Entry 2O6T (X-ray diffraction, 2.55 A resolution); this record covers chains A and C.

Chain A (and C):
Name: Thioesterase
Organism: Pseudomonas aeruginosa
Notes: chain C of this document is another copy of the same molecule, construct and numbering; everything in this record applies to it too
UniProtKB: Q9HU04 (Q9HU04_PSEAE); residues 1-147 here = UniProt positions 1-147
Amino-acid sequence (149 residues; numbered -1 to 147; the number before each row is that of its first residue; numbers below 1 keep their minus sign (Gly-1 is residue -1)):
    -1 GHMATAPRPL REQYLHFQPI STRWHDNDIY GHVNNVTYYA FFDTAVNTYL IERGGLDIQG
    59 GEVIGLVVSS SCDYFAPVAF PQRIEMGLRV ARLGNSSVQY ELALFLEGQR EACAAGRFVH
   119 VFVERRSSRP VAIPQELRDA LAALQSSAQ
Disordered / not traced: -1, 146-147 (chain C: -1 to 3, 147)
Construct notes: expression tag (-1 to 0)

Interface between chain A and chain C:
Pairs across the interface (52; chain A residue first):
  His0(A) - Ser126(C)
  Met1(A) - Leu64(C)  hydrophobic
  Met1(A) - Val65(C)
  Met1(A) - Val66(C)  hydrophobic
  Ala2(A) - Val66(C)
  Ile27(A) - Ile56(C)
  Ile27(A) - Gln57(C)
  Tyr28(A) - Leu54(C)
  Tyr28(A) - Ile56(C)
  Tyr28(A) - Ile62(C)  hydrophobic
  Tyr28(A) - Gly63(C)
  Tyr28(A) - Arg123(C)
  Asn32(A) - Asp41(C)  hydrogen bond
  Asn33(A) - Asp41(C)
  Asn33(A) - Val65(C)
  Val34(A) - Val34(C)
  Val34(A) - Tyr37(C)
  Val34(A) - Ala38(C)
  Tyr37(A) - Val34(C)
  Tyr37(A) - Tyr37(C)  hydrogen bond
  Tyr37(A) - Ser68(C)  hydrogen bond
  Tyr37(A) - Ser69(C)
  Ala38(A) - Val34(C)
  Asp41(A) - Asn32(C)  hydrogen bond
  Asp41(A) - Asn33(C)
  Ile56(A) - Ile27(C)
  Ile56(A) - Tyr28(C)
  Gln57(A) - Ile27(C)
  Ile62(A) - Tyr28(C)  hydrophobic
  Gly63(A) - Tyr28(C)
  Val65(A) - Asn33(C)
  Val65(A) - Tyr72(C)
  Val66(A) - Asp71(C)
  Val66(A) - Tyr72(C)  hydrogen bond (backbone-backbone)
  Ser67(A) - Cys70(C)
  Ser67(A) - Asp71(C)
  Ser67(A) - Tyr72(C)
  Ser68(A) - Tyr37(C)  hydrogen bond
  Ser68(A) - Ser69(C)
  Ser68(A) - Cys70(C)  hydrogen bond (backbone-backbone)
  Ser68(A) - Tyr72(C)
  Ser69(A) - Ser68(C)
  Ser69(A) - Ser69(C)
  Cys70(A) - Ser67(C)
  Cys70(A) - Ser68(C)  hydrogen bond (backbone-backbone)
  Asp71(A) - Val66(C)
  Asp71(A) - Ser67(C)
  Tyr72(A) - Val65(C)
  Tyr72(A) - Val66(C)  hydrogen bond (backbone-backbone)
  Tyr72(A) - Ser67(C)
  Tyr72(A) - Ser68(C)
  Arg123(A) - Tyr28(C)
Interface residues without a listed pair, chain A (26 interface residues in all): Leu54, Leu64
Interface residues without a listed pair, chain C (25 interface residues in all): Pro128

Overview:
26 residues of chain A and 25 residues of chain C are in contact, with 9 hydrogen bonds. Polar contacts
include Asn32(A)-Asp41(C), Tyr37(A)-Tyr37(C) and Tyr37(A)-Ser68(C).
Chain A and chain C are both Thioesterase (Pseudomonas aeruginosa); the structure, Crystal structure of the
PA5185 protein from Pseudomonas Aeruginosa strain PAO1- orthorhombic form (P2221), was determined by X-ray
diffraction together with 2O5U, 2O6B, 2O6U and 2AV9 from the same study.
